Entry 9OOI (X-ray diffraction, 2.91 A resolution); this record covers chain A.

# Chain A
Molecule: dihydrofolate reductase
Organism: Wuchereria bancrofti
Notes: EC 1.5.1.3
Reference sequence: A0AAF5PZP7 (A0AAF5PZP7_WUCBA); residue numbers follow UniProt; this construct covers 2-183
Amino-acid sequence (193 residues; numbered -9 to 183; the number before each row is that of its first residue; numbers below 1 keep their minus sign (Met-9 is residue -9)):
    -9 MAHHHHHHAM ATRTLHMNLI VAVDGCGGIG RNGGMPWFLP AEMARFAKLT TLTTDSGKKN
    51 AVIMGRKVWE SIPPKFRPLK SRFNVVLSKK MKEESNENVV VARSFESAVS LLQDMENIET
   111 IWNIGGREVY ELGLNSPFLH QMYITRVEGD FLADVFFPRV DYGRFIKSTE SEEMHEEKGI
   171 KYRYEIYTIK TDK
Unresolved in the structure: -9 to 2
Construct notes: expression tag (-9 to 1)
Small-molecule neighbours:
  - NADP (NAP; NADP nicotinamide-adenine-dinucleotide phosphate): Val11, Ala12, Ile19, Gly20, Arg21, Gly23, Gly24, Met25, Trp27, Gly55, Arg56, Lys57, Val58, Ser61, Leu77, Ser78, Lys79, Lys80, Ala92, Arg93, Ser94, Phe95, Ile114, Gly115, Gly116, Arg117, Glu118, Val119, Tyr120, Leu122, Val145
  - NADPH (OG7; 2-({4-[(2-amino-4-oxo-4,7-dihydro-1H-pyrrolo[2,3-d]pyrimidin-5-yl)methyl]benzene-1-carbonyl}amino)benzoic acid): Ile10, Val11, Ala12, Met25, Glu32, Met33, Phe36, Ala37, Val58, Ile62, Pro63, Leu69, Arg72, Ile114, Tyr120, Thr135

# In short
Ligands of chain A: NADP and NADPH.
Chain A is dihydrofolate reductase (Wuchereria bancrofti); the structure, Crystal structure of dihydrofolate
reductase (DHFR) from the filarial nematode W. bancrofti in complex with NADPH ..., was determined by X-ray
diffraction together with 9MLM and 9MLT from the same study.
